PDB entry 7X42 | electron microscopy, 3.88 A resolution | chains A and D of the 6 polymer chains in the assembly

Chain A:
Protein: Virion protein 1
From: Coxsackievirus B1
Reference sequence: W8GTF7 (W8GTF7_9ENTO); numbering as in UniProt (aligned over 1-278)
Sequence (278 residues; numbered 1 to 278; the number before each row is that of its first residue):
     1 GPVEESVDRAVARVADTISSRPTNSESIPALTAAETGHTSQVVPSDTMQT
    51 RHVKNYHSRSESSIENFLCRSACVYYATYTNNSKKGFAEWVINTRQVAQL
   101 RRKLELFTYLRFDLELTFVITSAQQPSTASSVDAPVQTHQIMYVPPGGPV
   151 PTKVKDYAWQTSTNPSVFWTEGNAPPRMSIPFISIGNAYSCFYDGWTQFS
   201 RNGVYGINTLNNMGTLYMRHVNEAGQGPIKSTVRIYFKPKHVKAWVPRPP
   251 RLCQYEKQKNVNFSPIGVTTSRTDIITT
Not modelled in the structure: 1-11
Sequence notes: conflict Lys-84 (Glu in W8GTF7)

Chain D:
Protein: Capsid protein VP4
From: Coxsackievirus B1
Reference sequence: A0A2S1FMR1 (A0A2S1FMR1_9ENTO); residues 1-69 here = UniProt positions 1-69
Sequence (69 residues; numbered 1 to 69; the number before each row is that of its first residue):
     1 MGAQVSTQKTGAHETGLNASGNSVIHYTNINYYKDAASNSANRQDFTQDP
    51 GKFTEPVKDIMVKTMPALN
Not modelled in the structure: 13-24
Sequence notes: conflict Val-24 (Ile in A0A2S1FMR1)

Chain A / chain D interface:
Contacting residue pairs (28; chain A residue first):
  Ala-12(A) with Phe-46(D), hydrophobic
  Ser-27(A) with Thr-64(D)
  Ile-28(A) with Lys-63(D); Thr-64(D)
  Pro-29(A) with Lys-63(D)
  Thr-36(A) with Met-61(D)
  Gly-37(A) with Pro-56(D)
  His-38(A) with Thr-54(D); Glu-55(D), salt bridge; Met-61(D)
  Thr-39(A) with Thr-54(D), hydrogen bond (side chain-backbone)
  Gln-41(A) with Thr-54(D); Lys-63(D), hydrogen bond (backbone-side chain)
  Val-42(A) with Lys-63(D)
  Val-43(A) with Lys-63(D)
  Asp-46(A) with Lys-63(D), salt bridge
  Arg-59(A) with Gln-48(D), hydrogen bond
  Ser-60(A) with Lys-9(D); Phe-46(D)
  Asn-66(A) with Arg-43(D)
  Cys-69(A) with Arg-43(D), hydrogen bond (backbone-side chain)
  Asp-113(A) with Ala-37(D)
  Ser-179(A) with Ala-37(D), hydrogen bond (side chain-backbone)
  Pro-181(A) with Ala-37(D), hydrophobic
  Lys-240(A) with Ser-38(D); Asn-39(D), hydrogen bond (side chain-backbone)
  His-241(A) with Asn-39(D); Ser-40(D), hydrogen bond (side chain-backbone)
Other interface residues (no listed pair), chain A (24 interface residues in all): Ala-33, Tyr-56, Pro-247
Other interface residues (no listed pair), chain D (20 interface residues in all): Ala-12, Ala-41, Phe-53, Val-57, Ala-67, Leu-68

Overview:
Chain A and chain D form an interface of 24 and 20 residues respectively; the contacts include 7 hydrogen
bonds and 2 salt bridges. Polar pairs include His-38(A)/Glu-55(D), Asp-46(A)/Lys-63(D) and
Thr-39(A)/Thr-54(D).
Here chain A is Virion protein 1 and chain D is Capsid protein VP4, both from Coxsackievirus B1. Entry 7X42
(Cryo-EM structure of Coxsackievirus B1 pre-A-particle in complex with nAb 8A10 (classified from CVB1 mature
virion ...) was determined by electron microscopy together with 7X2G, 7X2I, 7X2O, 7X2T, 7X2W, 7X35 and 7
further entries from the same study.
